Entry 3GQU (X-ray diffraction, 2.50 A resolution); this record covers chain A.

# Chain A
Name: NOP5P protein
Organism: Pyrococcus horikoshii
Notes: fragment: rna binding domain
UniProt: O57810 (O57810_PYRHO); the construct has insertions or renumbered stretches relative to UniProt, so the offset changes along the chain: 223-238 = UniProt 120-135; 243-377 = UniProt 244-378
Amino-acid sequence (169 residues; numbered 222 to 390; the number before each row is that of its first residue):
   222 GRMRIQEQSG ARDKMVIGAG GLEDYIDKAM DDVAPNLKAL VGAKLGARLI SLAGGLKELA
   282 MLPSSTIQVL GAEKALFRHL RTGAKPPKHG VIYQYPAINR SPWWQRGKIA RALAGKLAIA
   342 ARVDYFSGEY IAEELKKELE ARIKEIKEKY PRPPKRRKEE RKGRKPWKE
Unresolved in the structure: 222-240, 294-309, 374-390
Differences from the reference sequence: expression tag (222); linker (239-242)
Reported in the primary citation:
  - conformationally variable residues (order/disorder transition): Glu294 to Lys309
  - mutagenesis - S286A, T287A, Q289A, Q326A, R332A, K337A, F347A, R363A, E366A: decreased binding to L7Ae box C/D RNA complex

# In short
The paper reports that S286A, T287A and Q289A, among others, reduce binding to L7Ae box C/D RNA complex;
conformational variability at Glu294; 9 substitutions were tested in all.
Chain A is NOP5P protein (Pyrococcus horikoshii); the structure, Pyrococcus Horikoshii NOP5 RNA Binding
Domain, was determined by X-ray diffraction (same publication as 3GQX).
